Entry 7KU5 (electron microscopy, 3.76 A resolution); this record covers chain O.

Chain O:
Molecule: PsaO
Source organism: Physcomitrium patens
Reference sequence: A0A2K1JDE1 (A0A2K1JDE1_PHYPA); residues 56-143 here = UniProt positions 56-143
Chain sequence (88 residues; row label = number of the first residue in the row):
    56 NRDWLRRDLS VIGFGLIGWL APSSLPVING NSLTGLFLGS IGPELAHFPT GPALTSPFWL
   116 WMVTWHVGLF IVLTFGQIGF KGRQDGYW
Construct notes: conflict R62 (Lys in A0A2K1JDE1), F130 (Leu in A0A2K1JDE1)
Small-molecule neighbours:
  - beta-carotene (BCR): G97, P98, A101, H102, F113
  - chlorophyll a (CLA), molecule 1: P107, A108, W114
  - chlorophyll a (CLA), molecule 2: W120, H121, L124
  - chlorophyll a (CLA), molecule 3: V127, F130, G131, G134, F135, R138, W143

In short:
Chain O binds 3 copies of chlorophyll a and beta-carotene.
Chain O is PsaO (Physcomitrium patens); the structure, The Structure of the moss PSI-LHCI reveals the
evolution of the LHCI antenna, was determined by electron microscopy, deposited together with 7KSQ and 7KUX.
